PDB entry 7SMM | electron microscopy, 2.50 A resolution | chains B and C of the 5 polymer chains in the assembly

[Chain B]
Molecule: Acetylcholine receptor subunit delta
From: Tetronarce californica
UniProt: P02718 (ACHD_TETCF); residues 1-501 here correspond to UniProt positions 22-522 (UniProt number = residue number + 21)
Chain sequence (501 residues; row label = number of the first residue in the row):
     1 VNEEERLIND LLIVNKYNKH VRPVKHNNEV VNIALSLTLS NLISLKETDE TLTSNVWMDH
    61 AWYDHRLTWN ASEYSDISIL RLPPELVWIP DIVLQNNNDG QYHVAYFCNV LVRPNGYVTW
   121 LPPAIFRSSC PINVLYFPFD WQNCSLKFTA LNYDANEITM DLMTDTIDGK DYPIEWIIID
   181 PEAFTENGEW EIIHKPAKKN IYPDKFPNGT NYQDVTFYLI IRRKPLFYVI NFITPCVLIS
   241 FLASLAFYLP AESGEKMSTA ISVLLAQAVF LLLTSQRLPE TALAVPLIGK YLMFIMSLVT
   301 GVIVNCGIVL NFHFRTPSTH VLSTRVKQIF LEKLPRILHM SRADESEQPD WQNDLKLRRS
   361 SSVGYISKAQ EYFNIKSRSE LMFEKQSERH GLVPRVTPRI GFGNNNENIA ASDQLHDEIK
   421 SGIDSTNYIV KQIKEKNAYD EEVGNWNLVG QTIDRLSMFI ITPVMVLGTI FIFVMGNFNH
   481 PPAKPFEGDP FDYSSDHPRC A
Disordered / not traced: 1, 342-415, 501
Disulfides: Cys130-Cys144
Covalent attachments: N-acetylglucosamine (NAG) linked to Asn70, Asn143, Asn208
UniProt features mapped onto this chain:
  - modified residue: Tyr372 (Phosphotyrosine)
  - glycosylation (N-linked (GlcNAc...) asparagine): Asn70, Asn143, Asn208

[Chain C]
Molecule: Acetylcholine receptor subunit beta
From: Tetronarce californica
UniProt: P02712 (ACHB_TETCF); residues 1-469 here correspond to UniProt positions 25-493 (UniProt number = residue number + 24)
Chain sequence (469 residues; each row starts with the number of its first residue):
     1 SVMEDTLLSV LFETYNPKVR PAQTVGDKVT VRVGLTLTNL LILNEKIEEM TTNVFLNLAW
    61 TDYRLQWDPA AYEGIKDLRI PSSDVWQPDI VLMNNNDGSF EITLHVNVLV QHTGAVSWQP
   121 SAIYRSSCTI KVMYFPFDWQ NCTMVFKSYT YDTSEVTLQH ALDAKGEREV KEIVINKDAF
   181 TENGQWSIEH KPSRKNWRSD DPSYEDVTFY LIIQRKPLFY IVYTIIPCIL ISILAILVFY
   241 LPPDAGEKMS LSISALLAVT VFLLLLADKV PETSLSVPII IRYLMFIMIL VAFSVILSVV
   301 VLNLHHRSPN THTMPNWIRQ IFIETLPPFL WIQRPVTTPS PDSKPTIISR ANDEYFIRKP
   361 AGDFVCPVDN ARVAVQPERL FSEMKWHLNG LTQPVTLPQD LKEAVEAIKY IAEQLESASE
   421 FDDLKKDWQY VAMVADRLFL YVFFVICSIG TFSIFLDASH NVPPDNPFA
Disordered / not traced: 335-397
Disulfides: Cys128-Cys142
Covalent attachments: N-acetylglucosamine (NAG) linked to Asn141
UniProt features mapped onto this chain:
  - modified residue: Tyr355 (Phosphotyrosine)
  - glycosylation: Asn141 (N-linked (GlcNAc...) asparagine)

[Chain B / chain C interface]
Contacting residue pairs (108):
  His20(B) with Pro81(C)
  Val21(B) with Ser1(C); Glu4(C); Asp5(C); Leu8(C), hydrophobic
  Arg22(B) with Ser1(C)
  Val24(B) with Ser1(C), hydrogen bond (backbone-backbone)
  Lys25(B) with Ser1(C)
  His26(B) with Glu73(C), salt bridge
  Asn27(B) with Glu4(C); Ile75(C)
  Gln95(B) with Asn53(C), hydrogen bond (backbone-side chain); Phe55(C); Ala179(C)
  Asn97(B) with Ile123(C)
  Asn98(B) with Leu41(C); Ile123(C)
  Asp99(B) with Arg125(C)
  Gly100(B) with Thr103(C); Ile123(C)
  Tyr102(B) with Asn53(C); Thr103(C); Leu104(C), hydrophobic; Ser121(C), hydrogen bond; Ala122(C), hydrogen bond (side chain-backbone); Ile123(C)
  His103(B) with Leu104(C)
  Ser129(B) with Asn39(C), hydrogen bond
  Lys147(B) with Ala179(C)
  Leu151(B) with Phe55(C), hydrophobic; Leu104(C), hydrophobic; Val106(C), hydrophobic
  Asn152(B) with Arg79(C); Val106(C); Asn107(C), hydrogen bond (backbone-side chain)
  Tyr153(B) with Arg79(C)
  Asp154(B) with Arg79(C), salt bridge
  Glu157(B) with Arg79(C), salt bridge
  Tyr202(B) with Asp178(C)
  Asp204(B) with Asp178(C)
  Lys205(B) with Asn176(C), hydrogen bond; Asp178(C)
  Gly254(B) with Glu247(C)
  Glu255(B) with Glu247(C)
  Lys256(B) with Glu247(C)
  Met257(B) with Glu247(C), hydrogen bond (backbone-side chain); Leu251(C), hydrophobic
  Ser258(B) with Glu247(C), hydrogen bond; Ser250(C)
  Ile261(B) with Leu251(C), hydrophobic; Ser254(C)
  Leu264(B) with Leu234(C), hydrophobic
  Leu265(B) with Ser254(C); Ala258(C), hydrophobic
  Ala268(B) with Phe262(C), hydrophobic
  Leu271(B) with Tyr223(C); Pro227(C), hydrophobic
  Leu272(B) with Leu265(C), hydrophobic
  Thr274(B) with Tyr223(C)
  Ser275(B) with Phe219(C); Tyr223(C); Leu265(C)
  Pro279(B) with Phe219(C)
  Glu280(B) with Gln185(C); Phe219(C); Tyr220(C); Lys269(C), salt bridge
  Thr281(B) with Gly184(C)
  Ala282(B) with Gly184(C), hydrogen bond (backbone-backbone); Lys216(C); Leu218(C)
  Leu283(B) with Gly184(C)
  Ala284(B) with Leu218(C)
  Val285(B) with Leu218(C), hydrophobic
  Pro286(B) with Tyr223(C)
  Met293(B) with Val222(C), hydrophobic; Ile226(C), hydrophobic
  Thr300(B) with Leu230(C); Leu234(C)
  Ile303(B) with Leu234(C), hydrophobic; Leu237(C)
  Val304(B) with Leu237(C), hydrophobic
  Leu310(B) with Leu241(C), hydrophobic; Pro242(C)
  Asn311(B) with Tyr240(C), hydrogen bond (side chain-backbone); Pro242(C)
  Phe314(B) with Pro242(C), hydrophobic; Asp244(C); Ala245(C), hydrophobic
  Arg315(B) with Tyr240(C)
  Ser318(B) with Lys426(C)
  Thr319(B) with Arg334(C); Met433(C)
  His320(B) with Met433(C)
  Glu418(B) with Val405(C)
  Ser421(B) with Lys409(C)
  Gly422(B) with Ile408(C)
  Ser425(B) with Ile408(C); Lys409(C); Ala412(C)
  Thr426(B) with Ile408(C)
  Tyr428(B) with Ala412(C); Glu416(C)
  Ile429(B) with Ile408(C), hydrophobic; Ile411(C), hydrophobic; Leu415(C), hydrophobic
  Gln432(B) with Ser419(C)
  Tyr439(B) with Lys426(C), hydrogen bond
Also at the interface, not in a pair above, chain B (78 interface residues in all): Lys16, Asn18, Glu50, Val93, Pro131, Thr210, Asn211, Leu278, Gly289, Met296, Ser297, Gly307, Ile308
Also at the interface, not in a pair above, chain C (68 interface residues in all): Thr38, Gln119, Thr181, Asn183, Ile231, Ile233, Leu257, Leu264

[Summary]
The interface between chain B and chain C involves 78 residues on one side and 68 on the other, with 12
hydrogen bonds and 4 salt bridges. Polar contacts include His26(B)-Glu73(C), Asp154(B)-Arg79(C) and
Glu157(B)-Arg79(C). Covalently linked N-acetylglucosamine: at Asn70(B), Asn143(B) and Asn208(B).
Here chain B is Acetylcholine receptor subunit delta and chain C is Acetylcholine receptor subunit beta, both
from Tetronarce californica. Entry 7SMM (Cryo-EM structure of Torpedo acetylcholine receptor in apo form) was
determined by electron microscopy together with 7SMQ, 7SMR, 7SMS and 7SMT from the same study.
